PDB entry 1CJQ | X-ray diffraction, 3.00 A resolution | chains A and B

Chain A:
Molecule: Protein (ribonuclease S)
Organism: synthetic construct
Notes: fragment: s peptide
UniProt: P61823 (RNAS1_BOVIN); residues 1-15 here correspond to UniProt positions 27-41 (UniProt number = residue number + 26)
Chain sequence (15 residues; each row starts with the number of its first residue):
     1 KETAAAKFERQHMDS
UniProt features mapped onto this chain:
  - active site: H12 (Proton acceptor)
  - binding site (substrate): K7, R10
  - glycosylation (N-linked (Glc) (glycation) lysine): K1, K7

Chain B:
Molecule: Protein (ribonuclease S)
Organism: Bos taurus
Notes: fragment: s protein
UniProt: P61823 (RNAS1_BOVIN); residues 24-124 here correspond to UniProt positions 50-150 (UniProt number = residue number + 26)
Chain sequence (101 residues; numbered 24 to 124; the number before each row is that of its first residue):
    24 NYCNQMMKSRNLTKDRCKPVNTFVHESLADVQAVCSQKNVACKNGQTNCY
    74 QSYSTMSITDCRETGSSKYPNCAYKTTQANKHIIVACEGNPYVPVHFDAS
   124 V
Cystine bridges: C26-C84, C40-C95, C58-C110, C65-C72
UniProt features mapped onto this chain:
  - active site: H119 (Proton donor)
  - binding site (substrate): K41 to T45, K66, R85
  - glycosylation: N34 (N-linked (GlcNAc...) asparagine), K37 (N-linked (Glc) (glycation) lysine), K41 (N-linked (Glc) (glycation) lysine)

How chain A and chain B interact:
Pairs across the interface (33; chain A residue first):
  A4(A) - E111(B)
  A5(A) - V116(B)  hydrophobic
  A5(A) - P117(B)
  A5(A) - V118(B)  hydrophobic
  F8(A) - V108(B)  hydrophobic
  F8(A) - P117(B)
  F8(A) - V118(B)
  F8(A) - H119(B)
  F8(A) - F120(B)
  E9(A) - L51(B)
  E9(A) - Q55(B)  hydrogen bond
  R10(A) - R33(B)  hydrogen bond (backbone-side chain)
  R10(A) - N34(B)  hydrogen bond
  Q11(A) - L35(B)
  Q11(A) - K41(B)
  Q11(A) - N44(B)  hydrogen bond (backbone-side chain)
  Q11(A) - F46(B)
  H12(A) - N44(B)  hydrogen bond
  H12(A) - T45(B)  hydrogen bond (side chain-backbone)
  H12(A) - F46(B)
  H12(A) - V47(B)  hydrogen bond (backbone-backbone)
  H12(A) - F120(B)
  M13(A) - R33(B)  hydrogen bond (backbone-side chain)
  M13(A) - E49(B)
  M13(A) - L51(B)  hydrophobic
  M13(A) - V54(B)  hydrophobic
  D14(A) - Y25(B)  hydrogen bond
  D14(A) - V47(B)  hydrogen bond (backbone-backbone)
  D14(A) - H48(B)  salt bridge
  S15(A) - V47(B)
  S15(A) - E49(B)  hydrogen bond (side chain-backbone)
  S15(A) - S50(B)
  S15(A) - L51(B)
Other interface residues (no listed pair), chain B (24 interface residues in all): M29, R39

In short:
The interface between chain A and chain B involves 10 residues on one side and 24 on the other, with 11
hydrogen bonds and 1 salt bridge. Among the polar pairs are D14(A)-H48(B), E9(A)-Q55(B) and R10(A)-R33(B).
Here chain A is Protein (ribonuclease S) (synthetic construct) and chain B is Protein (ribonuclease S) (Bos
taurus). Entry 1CJQ (X-ray crystallographic studies of the denaturation of the denaturation of ribonuclease S)
was determined by X-ray diffraction (same publication as 1CJR).
